PDB entry 9I86 | electron microscopy, 2.75 A resolution | chains Z and B of the 8 polymer chains in the assembly

== Chain Z ==
Molecule: ssDNA poly(dT), 80mer
Sequence (80 nucleotides; each row starts with the number of its first residue):
     1 TTTTTTTTTTTTTTTTTTTTTTTTTTTTTTTTTTTTTTTTTTTTTTTTTT
    51 TTTTTTTTTTTTTTTTTTTTTTTTTTTTTT
Unresolved in the structure: 21-80

== Chain B ==
Molecule: Single-stranded DNA-binding protein
Source organism: Enterobacteria phage PRD1
Reference sequence: P17637 (VP12_BPPRD); numbering as in UniProt (aligned over 1-160)
Amino-acid sequence (160 residues; numbered 1 to 160; the number before each row is that of its first residue):
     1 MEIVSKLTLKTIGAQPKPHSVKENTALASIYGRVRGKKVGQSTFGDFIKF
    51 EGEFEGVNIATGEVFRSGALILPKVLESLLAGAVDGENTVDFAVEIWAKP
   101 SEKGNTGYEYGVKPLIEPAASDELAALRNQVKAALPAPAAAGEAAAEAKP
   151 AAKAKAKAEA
Unresolved in the structure: 136-160
From the paper describing this entry:
  - self-association interface (contacts with another copy of this molecule); pairs are residue here / residue on that copy: Tyr31-Arg128, Arg33-Glu123, Glu55-Arg128
  - binding site for ssDNA poly(dT), 80mer: Lys6, Lys10, Gln15, Phe44, Lys103, Tyr108, Tyr110
  - mutagenesis - F44A: decreased binding to ssDNA poly(dT), 80mer (chain Z)
  - mutagenesis - K10A/F44A: abolished binding to ssDNA poly(dT), 80mer (chain Z)

== How chain Z and chain B interact ==
Residue-residue contacts (22; chain Z residue first):
  DT5(Z) - Lys103(B)  hydrogen bond to the base
  DT6(Z) - Gly104(B)  base contact
  DT6(Z) - Asn105(B)  hydrogen bond to the base
  DT6(Z) - Glu109(B)  sugar contact
  DT7(Z) - Asn105(B)  base contact
  DT7(Z) - Thr106(B)  sugar contact
  DT7(Z) - Tyr108(B)  sugar contact
  DT7(Z) - Glu109(B)  phosphate contact
  DT7(Z) - Tyr110(B)  hydrogen bond to the phosphate
  DT8(Z) - Gln15(B)  phosphate contact
  DT8(Z) - Phe44(B)  stacking on the base
  DT8(Z) - Tyr108(B)  hydrogen bond to the phosphate
  DT8(Z) - Tyr110(B)  hydrogen bond to the phosphate
  DT9(Z) - Lys10(B)  salt bridge to the phosphate
  DT9(Z) - Gln15(B)  hydrogen bond to the phosphate
  DT9(Z) - Ser42(B)  hydrogen bond to the base
  DT9(Z) - Phe44(B)  sugar contact
  DT10(Z) - Thr8(B)  base contact
  DT10(Z) - Phe47(B)  base contact
  DT10(Z) - Ile71(B)  base contact
  DT11(Z) - Lys6(B)  phosphate contact
  DT12(Z) - Lys6(B)  salt bridge to the phosphate
Other interface residues (no listed pair), chain Z (9 interface residues in all): DT3
Other interface residues (no listed pair), chain B (18 interface residues in all): Thr43, Ser101, Glu102

== Summary ==
9 residues of chain Z face 18 of chain B across their interface; the contacts include 7 hydrogen bonds, 2 salt
bridges and 1 aromatic stacking contact. Polar pairs include DT5(Z)-Lys103(B), DT6(Z)-Asn105(B) and
DT9(Z)-Ser42(B). From the paper: a binding site for ssDNA poly(dT), 80mer at Lys6(B), Lys10(B) and Gln15(B)
among others; F44A of chain B reduces binding to ssDNA poly(dT), 80mer (chain Z).
Chain Z is ssDNA poly(dT), 80mer and chain B is Single-stranded DNA-binding protein (Enterobacteria phage
PRD1); the structure, Enterobacteriaphage PRD1 - P12 protein filament in complex with poly(dT) ssDNA, was
determined by electron microscopy, deposited together with 9GFQ.
